PDB entry 1C1V | X-ray diffraction, 1.98 A resolution | chains H and I of the 3 polymer chains in the assembly

Chain H:
Protein: Thrombin heavy chain
From: Homo sapiens
Notes: EC 3.4.21.5
UniProt: P00734 (THRB_HUMAN); aligned to UniProt positions 364-616 over residues 16-247 (the alignment contains insertions or deletions, so no single offset holds)
Sequence (259 residues; row label = number of the first residue in the row; note: 2 numbers in that range are skipped by the numbering (no residue carries them; nothing is unmodelled there); a row labelled like 60A-60I holds insertion residues (60A, then the next letters in order)):
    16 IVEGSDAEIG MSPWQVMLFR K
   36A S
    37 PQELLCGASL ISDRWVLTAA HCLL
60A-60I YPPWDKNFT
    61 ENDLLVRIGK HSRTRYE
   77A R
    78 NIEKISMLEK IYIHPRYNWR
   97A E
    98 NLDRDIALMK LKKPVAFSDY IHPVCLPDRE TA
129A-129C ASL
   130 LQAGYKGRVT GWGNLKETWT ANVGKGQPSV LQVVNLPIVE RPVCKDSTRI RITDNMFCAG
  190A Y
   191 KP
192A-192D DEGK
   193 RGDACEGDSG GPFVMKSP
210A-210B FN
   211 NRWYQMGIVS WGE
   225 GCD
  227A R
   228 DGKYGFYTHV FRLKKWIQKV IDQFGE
Not modelled in the structure: 148-154
Disulfides: Cys42-Cys58, Cys173-Cys187, Cys197-Cys226
Metal / ion sites: Zn2+: His57, Ser201 (together with bis(5-amidino-benzimidazolyl)methane); Na+: Arg227A, Lys230
Ligand contacts: bis(5-amidino-benzimidazolyl)methane (BAB): Leu41, Cys42, His57, Trp60D, Lys60F, Asp195, Ala196, Cys197, Glu198, Ser201, Val219, Ser220, Trp221, Gly222, Gly225, Cys226, Gly232

Chain I:
Protein: Hirudin-2
From: Hirudo medicinalis
UniProt: P28504 (HIR2_HIRME); numbering as in UniProt (aligned over 55-65)
Sequence (11 residues; each row starts with the number of its first residue):
    55 DFEEIPEEYL Q
Modified positions: Tyr63 (o-sulfo-l-tyrosine; TYS)

How chain H and chain I interact:
Residue-residue contacts - 27 pairs, chain H then chain I:
  Phe34(H) with Phe56(I), hydrophobic
  Lys36(H) with Leu64(I), hydrogen bond (side chain-backbone)
  Gln38(H) with Phe56(I); Ile59(I); Leu64(I)
  Glu39(H) with Phe56(I)
  Leu40(H) with Phe56(I), hydrophobic
  Leu65(H) with Ile59(I), hydrophobic; Tyr63(I); Leu64(I), hydrophobic
  Arg67(H) with Ile59(I)
  Arg73(H) with Asp55(I), salt bridge; Phe56(I)
  Thr74(H) with Asp55(I); Phe56(I); Glu57(I), hydrogen bond (backbone-backbone)
  Arg75(H) with Asp55(I), hydrogen bond (side chain-backbone); Phe56(I); Glu57(I)
  Tyr76(H) with Glu57(I), hydrogen bond (backbone-side chain); Pro60(I), hydrophobic; Tyr63(I)
  Glu80(H) with Tyr63(I)
  Lys81(H) with Tyr63(I)
  Ile82(H) with Tyr63(I)
  Met84(H) with Tyr63(I); Leu64(I)
Interface residues without a listed pair, chain H (16 interface residues in all): Met32
Interface residues without a listed pair, chain I (9 interface residues in all): Glu58, Gln65

In short:
16 residues of chain H and 9 residues of chain I are in contact, with 4 hydrogen bonds and 1 salt bridge.
Polar contacts include Arg73(H)-Asp55(I), Lys36(H)-Leu64(I) and Arg75(H)-Asp55(I). Ligands of chain H:
bis(5-amidino-benzimidazolyl)methane. His57(H) and Ser201(H) coordinate Zn2+. Arg227A(H) and Lys230(H)
coordinate Na+.
Here chain H is Thrombin heavy chain (Homo sapiens) and chain I is Hirudin-2 (Hirudo medicinalis). Entry 1C1V
(Recruiting zinc to mediate potent, specific inhibition of serine proteases) was determined by X-ray
diffraction, deposited together with 1C1U and 1C1W.
